PDB entry 8DR5 | electron microscopy, 2.76 A resolution | chains A and G of the 12 polymer chains in the assembly

[Chain A]
Name: Replication factor C subunit 1
Source organism: Saccharomyces cerevisiae
UniProt: P38630 (RFC1_YEAST); residue numbers follow UniProt; this construct covers 1-861
Sequence (918 residues; numbered 1 to 918; the number before each row is that of its first residue):
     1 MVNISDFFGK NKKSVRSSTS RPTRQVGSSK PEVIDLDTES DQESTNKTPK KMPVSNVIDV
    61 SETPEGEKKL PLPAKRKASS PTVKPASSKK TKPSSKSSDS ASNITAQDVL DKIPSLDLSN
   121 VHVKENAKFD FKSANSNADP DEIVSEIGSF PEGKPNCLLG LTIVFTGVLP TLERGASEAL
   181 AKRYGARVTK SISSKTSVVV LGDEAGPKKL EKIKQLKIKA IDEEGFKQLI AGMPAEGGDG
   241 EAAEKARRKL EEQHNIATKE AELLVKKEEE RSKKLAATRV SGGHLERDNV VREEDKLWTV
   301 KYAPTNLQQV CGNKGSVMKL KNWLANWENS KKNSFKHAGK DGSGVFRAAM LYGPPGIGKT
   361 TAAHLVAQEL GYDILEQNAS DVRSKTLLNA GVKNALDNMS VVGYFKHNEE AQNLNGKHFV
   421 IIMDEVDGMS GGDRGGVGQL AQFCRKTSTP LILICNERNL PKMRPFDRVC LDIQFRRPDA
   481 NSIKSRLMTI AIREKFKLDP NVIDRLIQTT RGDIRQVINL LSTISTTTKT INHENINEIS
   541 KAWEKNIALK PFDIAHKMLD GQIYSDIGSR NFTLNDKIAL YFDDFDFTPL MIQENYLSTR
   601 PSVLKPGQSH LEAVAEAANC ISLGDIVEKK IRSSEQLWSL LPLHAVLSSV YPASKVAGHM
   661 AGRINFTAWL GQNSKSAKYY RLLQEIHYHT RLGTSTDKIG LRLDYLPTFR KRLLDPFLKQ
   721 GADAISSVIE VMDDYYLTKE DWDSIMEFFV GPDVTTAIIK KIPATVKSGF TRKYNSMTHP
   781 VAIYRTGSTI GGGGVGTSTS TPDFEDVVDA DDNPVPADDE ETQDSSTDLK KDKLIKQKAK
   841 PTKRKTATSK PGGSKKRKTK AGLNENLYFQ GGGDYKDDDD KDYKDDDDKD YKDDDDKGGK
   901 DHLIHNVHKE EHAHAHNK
Unresolved in the structure: 1-102, 119-148, 282-289, 787-918
Sequence notes: expression tag (862-918)
Swiss-Prot annotation at these positions:
  - motif (Nuclear localization signal): Lys830 to Leu834, Lys855 to Lys860
  - binding site (ATP): Thr299, Cys311, Gly353 to Thr361, Asn456
  - modified residue: Thr38 (Phosphothreonine), Ser40 (Phosphoserine), Thr63 (Phosphothreonine)
  - mutagenesis: Asp427 (D427H: In cs mutant CDC44-2; causes cell cycle arrest), Gly436 (G436R: In cs mutant CDC44-3/4; causes cell cycle arrest), Gly512 (G512A: In cs mutant CDC44-9; no effect), Asp513 (D513N: In cs mutants CDC44-1/5/8 and CDC44-9; causes cell cycle arrest)
Metal / ion sites: Mg2+: Thr360 (together with ATP-gamma-S)
Residues lining bound ligands: ATP-gamma-S (AGS; phosphothiophosphoric acid-adenylate ester): Thr299, Tyr302, Ala303, Pro304, Val310, Cys311, Pro354, Pro355, Gly356, Ile357, Gly358, Lys359, Thr360, Thr361, Asn456, Arg486, Ile514, Arg515, Ile518

[Chain G]
Name: Proliferating cell nuclear antigen
Source organism: Saccharomyces cerevisiae
UniProt: A0A6B7JGY6 (A0A6B7JGY6_YEASX); residues 1-258 here = UniProt positions 1-258
Sequence (277 residues; each row starts with the number of its first residue; numbers below 1 keep their minus sign (Met-18 is residue -18)):
   -18 MGSSHHHHHH SSGLVPRASM LEAKFEEASL FKRIIDGFKD CVQLVNFQCK EDGIIAQAVD
    42 DSRVLLVSLE IGVEAFQEYR CDHPVTLGMD LTSLSKILRC GNNTDTLTLI ADNTPDSIIL
   102 LFEDTKKDRI AEYSLKLMDI DADFLKIEEL QYDSTLSLPS SEFSKIVRDL SQLSDSINIM
   162 ITKETIKFVA DGDIGSGSVI IKPFVDMEHP ETSIKLEMDQ PVDLTFGAKY LLDIIKGSSL
   222 SDRVGIRLSS EAPALFQFDL KSGFLQFFLA PKFNDEE
Unresolved in the structure: -18 to -1, 256-258
Sequence notes: expression tag (-18 to 0)

[How chain A and chain G interact]
Contacting residue pairs (44; chain A residue first):
  Asp373(A) with Arg44(G), salt bridge
  Ile374(A) with Arg44(G)
  Leu375(A) with Asp42(G); Ser43(G); Arg44(G)
  Ala390(A) with Lys210(G)
  Gly391(A) with Ser43(G)
  Asn394(A) with Lys210(G); Tyr211(G); Lys253(G), hydrogen bond (backbone-side chain)
  Asp397(A) with Lys253(G), salt bridge; Phe254(G)
  Asn398(A) with Val45(G); Ala251(G); Pro252(G); Lys253(G); Phe254(G)
  Met399(A) with Val45(G); Glu232(G); Ala251(G); Pro252(G), hydrogen bond (backbone-backbone); Phe254(G), hydrophobic
  Ser400(A) with Arg44(G)
  Val401(A) with Arg44(G), hydrogen bond (backbone-backbone); Val45(G); Leu47(G), hydrophobic; Ala251(G)
  Val402(A) with Val40(G), hydrophobic; Arg44(G); Leu126(G), hydrophobic
  Tyr404(A) with Glu232(G); Ala233(G); Pro234(G)
  Phe405(A) with Leu126(G), hydrophobic; Lys127(G); Ile128(G), hydrophobic; Pro234(G), hydrophobic; Phe249(G), hydrophobic
  Asn408(A) with Glu129(G), hydrogen bond
  Lys417(A) with Glu232(G), salt bridge
  His418(A) with Phe254(G)
  Phe419(A) with Ser43(G); Arg44(G)
  Thr449(A) with Phe254(G)
Also at the interface, not in a pair above, chain A (22 interface residues in all): Val392, Ala395, Ser448
Also at the interface, not in a pair above, chain G (22 interface residues in all): Leu46, Leu131

[Overview]
Chain A and chain G each contribute 22 residues to their interface; the contacts include 4 hydrogen bonds and
3 salt bridges. Among the polar pairs are Asp373(A)-Arg44(G), Asp397(A)-Lys253(G) and Lys417(A)-Glu232(G).
Ligands of chain A: ATP-gamma-S.
Chain A is Replication factor C subunit 1 and chain G is Proliferating cell nuclear antigen, both from
Saccharomyces cerevisiae; the structure, Open state of RFC:PCNA bound to a 3' ss/dsDNA junction (DNA2) with
NTD, was determined by electron microscopy (same publication as 8DQW, 8DQX, 8DQZ, 8DR0, 8DR1, 8DR3 and 3
further entries).
